PDB entry 3N4U | X-ray diffraction, 2.20 A resolution | chain A

# Chain A
Protein: APH(2'')-Id
Organism: Enterococcus casseliflavus
UniProt: O68183 (O68183_ENTCA); numbering as in UniProt (aligned over 1-301)
Chain sequence (301 residues; each row starts with the number of its first residue):
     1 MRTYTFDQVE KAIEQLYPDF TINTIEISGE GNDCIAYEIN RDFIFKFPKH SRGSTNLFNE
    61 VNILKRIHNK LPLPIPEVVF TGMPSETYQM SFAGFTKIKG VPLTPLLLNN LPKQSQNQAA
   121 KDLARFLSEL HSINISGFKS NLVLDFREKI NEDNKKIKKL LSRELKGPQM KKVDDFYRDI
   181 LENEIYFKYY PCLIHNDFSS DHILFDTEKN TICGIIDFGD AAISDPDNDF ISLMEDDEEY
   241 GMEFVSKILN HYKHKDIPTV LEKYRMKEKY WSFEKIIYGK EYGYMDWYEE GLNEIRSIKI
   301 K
What the authors report for this chain:
  - conformationally variable residues (helix shift): W271
  - catalytic residues: D197 (proposed by the authors, not directly observed)

# Overview
The paper reports the catalytic residue D197; conformational variability at W271.
Chain A is APH(2'')-Id (Enterococcus casseliflavus); the structure, app APH(2")-IVa form II, was determined by
X-ray diffraction together with 3N4T and 3N4V from the same study.
